PDB entry 9B3J | electron microscopy, 2.73 A resolution | chains K and N of the 27 polymer chains in the assembly

# Chain K
Name: ATP synthase subunit b
Organism: Artemia franciscana
Amino-acid sequence (265 residues; row label = number of the first residue in the row; numbers below 1 keep their minus sign (Met-56 is residue -56)):
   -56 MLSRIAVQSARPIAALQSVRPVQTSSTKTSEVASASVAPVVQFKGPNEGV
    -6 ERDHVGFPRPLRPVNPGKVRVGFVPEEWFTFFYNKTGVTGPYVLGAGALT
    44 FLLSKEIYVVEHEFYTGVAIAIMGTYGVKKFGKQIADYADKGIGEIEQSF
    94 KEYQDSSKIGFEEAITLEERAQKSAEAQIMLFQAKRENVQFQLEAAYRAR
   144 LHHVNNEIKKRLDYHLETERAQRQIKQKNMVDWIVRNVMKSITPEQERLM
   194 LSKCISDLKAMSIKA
Not modelled in the structure: -56 to 0

# Chain N
Name: ATP synthase subunit a
Organism: Artemia franciscana
UniProt: Q37708 (ATP6_ARTSF); residues 1-219 here = UniProt positions 1-219
Amino-acid sequence (219 residues; each row starts with the number of its first residue):
     1 MMASLFSVFDPTSSFLSNWLSMLIPLLFMVMSFWLIPSRPQFLAKSVLMG
    51 LNREMSLLMGPASFGANILVIALFLFILFNNFIGLFPYIFTATSHLAVTL
   101 SLAVPLWISFILYTWIKETTNALAHLVPLGTPAPLMPFMVLMEIISNMIR
   151 PITLSVRLAANMIAGHLLLTLLGAQGTLENLYVTSIVVFSQIILLMLEFS
   201 VAIIQSYVFMTLMTLYASE
Not modelled in the structure: 1-3
What the authors report for this chain:
  - catalytic residues: Arg150, Arg157 (proposed by the authors, not directly observed)
  - catalytic residues: Glu198, Glu219 (by similarity / conservation)

# Interface between chain K and chain N
Residue-residue contacts (43; chain K residue first):
  Pro3(K) - Trp34(N)
  Leu4(K) - Trp34(N)
  Arg5(K) - Trp34(N)
  Arg5(K) - Ile36(N)  hydrogen bond (side chain-backbone)
  Arg5(K) - Pro37(N)  hydrogen bond (side chain-backbone)
  Arg5(K) - Ser38(N)
  Tyr51(K) - Tyr88(N)  hydrogen bond
  Val52(K) - Tyr88(N)
  His55(K) - Thr170(N)
  His55(K) - Gly173(N)
  His55(K) - Ala174(N)
  Glu56(K) - Val8(N)
  Glu56(K) - Pro87(N)
  Glu56(K) - Tyr88(N)
  Tyr58(K) - Gly173(N)
  Tyr58(K) - Gly176(N)  hydrogen bond (side chain-backbone)
  Tyr58(K) - Leu178(N)
  Tyr58(K) - Thr184(N)
  Tyr58(K) - Gln191(N)
  Thr59(K) - Gln191(N)  hydrogen bond (backbone-side chain)
  Thr59(K) - Leu195(N)
  Ala62(K) - Val188(N)
  Ala62(K) - Ile192(N)  hydrophobic
  Ala62(K) - Leu195(N)  hydrophobic
  Ile63(K) - Leu85(N)
  Ile63(K) - Phe86(N)  hydrophobic
  Ile63(K) - Leu195(N)  hydrophobic
  Ile65(K) - Ile192(N)  hydrophobic
  Met66(K) - Ile192(N)
  Met66(K) - Leu195(N)  hydrophobic
  Met66(K) - Met196(N)
  Met66(K) - Phe199(N)  hydrophobic
  Ile78(K) - Leu43(N)  hydrophobic
  Ala79(K) - Arg39(N)
  Ala82(K) - Arg39(N)
  Ala82(K) - Phe42(N)  hydrophobic
  Asp83(K) - Arg39(N)  salt bridge
  Gly85(K) - Phe42(N)
  Ile86(K) - Pro37(N)
  Ile86(K) - Ser38(N)
  Ile86(K) - Phe42(N)  hydrophobic
  Glu90(K) - Ile36(N)
  Phe93(K) - Leu35(N)  hydrophobic
Also at the interface, not in a pair above, chain K (26 interface residues in all): Phe57, Gly60, Val61, Tyr81, Ile89
Also at the interface, not in a pair above, chain N (31 interface residues in all): Ser4, Leu5, Ser7, Phe33, His166, Thr177

# Summary
26 residues of chain K and 31 residues of chain N are in contact, with 5 hydrogen bonds and 1 salt bridge.
Among the polar pairs are Asp83(K)-Arg39(N), Arg5(K)-Ile36(N) and Arg5(K)-Pro37(N). The paper reports
catalytic residues Arg150(N), Arg157(N) and Glu198(N) among others.
Here chain K is ATP synthase subunit b and chain N is ATP synthase subunit a, both from Artemia franciscana.
Entry 9B3J (Artemia franciscana ATP synthase state 2 (composite structure), pH 8.0) was determined by electron
microscopy, deposited together with 9B0X and 9BPG.
